3L74 - chains N and V of the 20 polymer chains in the assembly; structure by X-ray diffraction, 2.76 A resolution.

== Chain N ==
Protein: Mitochondrial ubiquinol-cytochrome-C reductase complex core protein I
From: Gallus gallus
Notes: EC 1.10.2.2
Reference sequence: D0VX31 (D0VX31_CHICK); residue numbers follow UniProt; this construct covers 1-446
Sequence (446 residues; each row starts with the number of its first residue):
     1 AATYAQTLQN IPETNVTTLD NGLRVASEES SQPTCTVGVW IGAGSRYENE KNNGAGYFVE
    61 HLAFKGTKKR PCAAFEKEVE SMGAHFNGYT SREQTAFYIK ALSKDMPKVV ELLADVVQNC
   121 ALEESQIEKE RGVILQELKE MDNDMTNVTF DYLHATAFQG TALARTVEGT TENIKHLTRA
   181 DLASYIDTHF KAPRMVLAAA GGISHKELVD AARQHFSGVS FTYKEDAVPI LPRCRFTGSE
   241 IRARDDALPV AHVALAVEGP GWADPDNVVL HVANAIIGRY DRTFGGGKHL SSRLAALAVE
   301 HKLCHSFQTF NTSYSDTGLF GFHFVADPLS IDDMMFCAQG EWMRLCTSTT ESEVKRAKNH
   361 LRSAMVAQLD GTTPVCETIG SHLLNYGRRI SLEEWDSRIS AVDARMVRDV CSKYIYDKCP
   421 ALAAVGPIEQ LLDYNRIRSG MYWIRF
Not modelled in the structure: 1-2, 445-446

== Chain V ==
Protein: Cytochrome B-C1 complex subunit rieske, mitochondrial
From: Gallus gallus
Notes: EC 1.10.2.2
Reference sequence: Q5ZLR5 (UCRI_CHICK); residues 47-78 here correspond to UniProt positions 45-76 (UniProt number = residue number - 2)
Sequence (47 residues; numbered 26 to 78; 6 numbers in that range are skipped by the numbering (no residue carries them; nothing is unmodelled there); the number before each row is that of its first residue; X marks 15 residues of unknown identity (built as UNK)):
    26 XXXXXXXXXX XXXXX
    47 RPLLCRESMS GRSARRDLVA GISLNAPASV RY
Not modelled in the structure: 26-27, 78

== How chain N and chain V interact ==
Contacting residue pairs (27; chain N residue first):
  Lys-65(N) / Glu-53(V)  salt bridge
  Lys-129(N) / Glu-53(V)  salt bridge
  Val-133(N) / Glu-53(V)
  Gln-136(N) / Leu-50(V)
  Glu-137(N) / Cys-51(V)
  Glu-137(N) / Glu-53(V)
  Lys-139(N) / Leu-50(V)
  Glu-140(N) / Arg-47(V)
  Glu-140(N) / Pro-48(V)
  Glu-140(N) / Leu-49(V)
  Glu-140(N) / Leu-50(V)  hydrogen bond (side chain-backbone)
  Glu-140(N) / Cys-51(V)
  Glu-140(N) / Ser-54(V)  hydrogen bond
  Asn-143(N) / Pro-48(V)
  Arg-279(N) / Pro-73(V)
  Asp-281(N) / Pro-73(V)
  Thr-283(N) / Ser-69(V)
  Thr-283(N) / Ala-72(V)
  Thr-283(N) / Pro-73(V)
  Thr-283(N) / Ala-74(V)  hydrogen bond (side chain-backbone)
  Phe-284(N) / Leu-70(V)
  Phe-284(N) / Asn-71(V)
  Phe-284(N) / Ala-72(V)
  Phe-284(N) / Pro-73(V)
  Gly-285(N) / Ser-69(V)  hydrogen bond (backbone-backbone)
  Gly-285(N) / Leu-70(V)
  Gly-286(N) / Leu-70(V)  hydrogen bond (backbone-backbone)
Other interface residues (no listed pair), chain N (22 interface residues in all): Tyr-280, Arg-282, Leu-290, His-305, Ser-306, His-360, Ser-363, Ala-364

== In short ==
22 residues of chain N and 13 residues of chain V are in contact, with 5 hydrogen bonds and 2 salt bridges.
Among the polar pairs are Lys-65(N)/Glu-53(V), Lys-129(N)/Glu-53(V) and Glu-140(N)/Leu-50(V).
Here chain N is Mitochondrial ubiquinol-cytochrome-C reductase complex core protein I and chain V is
Cytochrome B-C1 complex subunit rieske, mitochondrial, both from Gallus gallus. Entry 3L74 (Cytochrome BC1
complex from chicken with famoxadone bound) was determined by X-ray diffraction.
